PDB entry 3RNG | X-ray diffraction, 2.81 A resolution | chains A and C of the 3 polymer chains in the assembly

Chain A:
Name: Toluene o-xylene monooxygenase component
From: Pseudomonas sp. OX1
Notes: EC 1.14.-.-
UniProt: Q6IV66 (Q6IV66_9PSED); numbering as in UniProt (aligned over 1-498)
Chain sequence (498 residues; numbered 1 to 498; the number before each row is that of its first residue):
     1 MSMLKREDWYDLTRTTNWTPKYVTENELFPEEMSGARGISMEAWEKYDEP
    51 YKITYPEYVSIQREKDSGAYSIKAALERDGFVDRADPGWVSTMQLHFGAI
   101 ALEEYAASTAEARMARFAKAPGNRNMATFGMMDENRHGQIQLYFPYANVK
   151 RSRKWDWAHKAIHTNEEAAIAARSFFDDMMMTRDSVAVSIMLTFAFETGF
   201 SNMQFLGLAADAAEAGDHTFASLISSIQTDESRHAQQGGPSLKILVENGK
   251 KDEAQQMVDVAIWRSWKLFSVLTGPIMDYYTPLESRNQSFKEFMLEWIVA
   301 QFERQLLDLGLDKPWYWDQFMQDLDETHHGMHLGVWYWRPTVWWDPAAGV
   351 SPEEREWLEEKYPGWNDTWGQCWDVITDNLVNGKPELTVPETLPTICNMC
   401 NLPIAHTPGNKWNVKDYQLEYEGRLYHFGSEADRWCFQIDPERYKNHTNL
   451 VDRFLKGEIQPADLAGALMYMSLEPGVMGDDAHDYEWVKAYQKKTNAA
Not modelled in the structure: 1, 493-498
Sequence notes: engineered mutation Glu167 (Trp in Q6IV66), Ser201 (Thr in Q6IV66), Lys445 (Glu in Q6IV66)
Ion coordination: Fe ion site 1: Glu104, Glu134, His137 (together with hydroxide ion); Fe ion site 2: Glu134, Glu197, Glu231, His234 (together with hydroxide ion)
Ligand contacts:
  - hydroxide ion: Glu104, Glu134, His137, Glu197, Glu231, His234
  - hydroxide ion (OH), molecule 1: Glu104, Glu134, His137, Glu197, Glu231, His234
  - hydroxide ion (OH), molecule 2: Glu104, Glu134, His137, Glu197, Glu231

Chain C:
Name: Toluene o-xylene monooxygenase component
From: Pseudomonas sp. OX1
Notes: EC 1.14.-.-
UniProt: Q6IV65 (Q6IV65_9PSED); residue numbers follow UniProt; this construct covers 1-86
Chain sequence (86 residues; row label = number of the first residue in the row):
     1 MATFPIMSNFERDFVIQLVPVDTEDTMDQVAEKCAYHSINRRVHPQPEKI
    51 LRVRRHEDGTLFPRGMIVSDAGLRPTETLDIIFMDN
Not modelled in the structure: 1-2, 86

Interface between chain A and chain C:
Pairs across the interface (72):
  Gly330(A) - Phe14(C)
  Leu333(A) - Phe14(C)  hydrophobic
  Gly334(A) - Phe14(C)
  Tyr337(A) - Arg41(C)  hydrogen bond
  Tyr337(A) - Arg42(C)
  Trp338(A) - Gln17(C)
  Trp338(A) - Arg42(C)
  Trp369(A) - Phe14(C)  hydrophobic
  Cys372(A) - Arg12(C)
  Cys372(A) - Arg42(C)
  Val375(A) - Asn40(C)
  Val375(A) - Arg41(C)
  Val375(A) - Arg42(C)
  Val375(A) - His44(C)
  Ile376(A) - Arg41(C)
  Ile376(A) - Arg42(C)
  Asp378(A) - His44(C)  salt bridge
  Asn379(A) - Asn40(C)
  Glu386(A) - Arg41(C)
  Leu387(A) - Asn40(C)
  Leu387(A) - Arg41(C)
  Val389(A) - Arg41(C)  hydrogen bond (backbone-side chain)
  Glu391(A) - Tyr36(C)  hydrogen bond
  Glu391(A) - His37(C)
  Glu391(A) - Arg41(C)  salt bridge
  Thr392(A) - Gln17(C)
  Thr392(A) - Leu18(C)  hydrogen bond (side chain-backbone)
  Thr392(A) - His37(C)
  Leu393(A) - Gln17(C)
  Leu393(A) - Leu18(C)  hydrogen bond (backbone-backbone)
  Pro394(A) - Ile16(C)
  Thr395(A) - Met7(C)  hydrogen bond
  Thr395(A) - Ile16(C)  hydrogen bond (backbone-backbone)
  Thr395(A) - Gln17(C)
  Ile404(A) - Val15(C)
  Ile404(A) - Ile16(C)  hydrogen bond (backbone-backbone)
  Ala405(A) - Phe14(C)
  Ala405(A) - Val15(C)  hydrophobic
  His406(A) - Phe14(C)  hydrogen bond (backbone-backbone)
  Pro408(A) - Arg12(C)
  Pro408(A) - Asp13(C)
  Pro408(A) - Phe14(C)
  Gly409(A) - Arg12(C)  hydrogen bond (backbone-backbone)
  Asn410(A) - Arg12(C)  hydrogen bond
  Trp412(A) - Asn9(C)
  Trp412(A) - Phe10(C)  hydrogen bond (side chain-backbone)
  Trp412(A) - Glu11(C)
  Trp412(A) - Arg12(C)
  Trp412(A) - Asp13(C)  hydrogen bond (side chain-backbone)
  Trp412(A) - Asp80(C)
  Val414(A) - Asn9(C)  hydrogen bond (backbone-side chain)
  Val414(A) - Asp13(C)
  Val414(A) - Phe14(C)
  Val414(A) - Ile16(C)  hydrophobic
  Val414(A) - His56(C)
  Lys415(A) - His56(C)
  Asp416(A) - Ile16(C)
  Asp416(A) - His56(C)
  Asp416(A) - Thr78(C)  hydrogen bond
  Gln418(A) - Glu77(C)
  Gln418(A) - Thr78(C)  hydrogen bond
  Glu420(A) - Arg74(C)  salt bridge
  Leu425(A) - Arg74(C)
  Leu425(A) - Pro75(C)
  Leu425(A) - Thr76(C)
  Leu425(A) - Glu77(C)
  His427(A) - Met7(C)
  His427(A) - Thr76(C)  hydrogen bond (side chain-backbone)
  His427(A) - Thr78(C)  hydrogen bond
  Val451(A) - Met7(C)  hydrophobic
  Leu455(A) - Pro5(C)  hydrophobic
  Leu455(A) - Thr76(C)
Other interface residues (no listed pair), chain A (41 interface residues in all): Gln371, Asp374, Pro390, Pro403, Thr407, Phe454
Other interface residues (no listed pair), chain C (28 interface residues in all): Val43, Glu57, Ile82

Overview:
41 residues of chain A and 28 residues of chain C are in contact, with 18 hydrogen bonds and 3 salt bridges.
Among the polar pairs are Asp378(A)-His44(C), Glu391(A)-Arg41(C) and Glu420(A)-Arg74(C). Bound to chain A: 3
copies of hydroxide ion.
Chain A is Toluene o-xylene monooxygenase component and chain C is Toluene o-xylene monooxygenase component,
both from Pseudomonas sp. OX1; the structure, Structure of the Toluene/o-Xylene Monooxygenase Hydroxylase
T201S/W167E Double Mutant, was determined by X-ray diffraction (same publication as 3RN9, 3RNA, 3RNB, 3RNC,
3RNE and 3RNF).
